3D17 - chains C and D of the 4 polymer chains in the assembly; structure by X-ray diffraction, 2.80 A resolution.

[Chain C]
Molecule: Hemoglobin subunit alpha
From: Homo sapiens
Reference sequence: P69905 (HBA_HUMAN); residues 1-141 here correspond to UniProt positions 2-142 (UniProt number = residue number + 1)
Sequence (141 residues; numbered 1 to 141; the number before each row is that of its first residue):
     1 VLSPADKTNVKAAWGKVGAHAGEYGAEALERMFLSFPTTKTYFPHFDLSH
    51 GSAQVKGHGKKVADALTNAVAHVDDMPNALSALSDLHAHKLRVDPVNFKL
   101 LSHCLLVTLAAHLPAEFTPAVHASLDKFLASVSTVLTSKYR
Curated features (UniProtKB/Swiss-Prot):
  - binding site (O2): His58
  - binding site (heme b): His87
  - site: Thr8, Asn9 (Microbial infection: Cleavage), Lys11 (Not glycated), Ala13, Trp14 (Microbial infection: Cleavage), Tyr24, Gly25 (Microbial infection: Cleavage), Leu29, Glu30 (Microbial infection: Cleavage), His45, Phe46 (Microbial infection: Cleavage), Asp47, Leu48 (Microbial infection: Cleavage), Ser52, Ala53 (Microbial infection: Cleavage), Val55, Lys56 (Microbial infection: Cleavage), Lys56 (Not glycated), Gly59, Lys60 (Microbial infection: Cleavage), Lys60 (Not glycated), Lys90 (Not glycated), Leu91, Arg92 (Microbial infection: Cleavage), Lys99 (Not glycated), Leu106, Val107 (Microbial infection: Cleavage), Thr108, Leu109 (Microbial infection: Cleavage), Val121, His122 (Microbial infection: Cleavage), Ser133, Thr134 (Microbial infection: Cleavage)
  - modified residue: Ser3 (Phosphoserine), Lys7 (N6-succinyllysine), Thr8 (Phosphothreonine), Lys11 (N6-succinyllysine), Lys16 (N6-acetyllysine), Tyr24 (Phosphotyrosine), Ser35 (Phosphoserine), Lys40 (N6-succinyllysine), Ser49 (Phosphoserine), Ser102 (Phosphoserine), Thr108 (Phosphothreonine), Ser124 (Phosphoserine), Ser131 (Phosphoserine), Thr134 (Phosphothreonine), Thr137 (Phosphothreonine), Ser138 (Phosphoserine)
  - glycosylation (N-linked (Glc) (glycation) lysine): Lys7, Lys16, Lys40, Lys61
Ion coordination: heme Fe near His87 (its only coordinating residue here)
Ligand contacts: heme (HEM): Met32, Thr39, Tyr42, Phe43, Phe46, His58, Lys61, Val62, Ala65, Leu66, Leu83, Leu86, His87, Leu91, Val93, Asn97, Phe98, Leu101, Leu105, Val132, Leu136

[Chain D]
Molecule: Hemoglobin subunit beta
From: Homo sapiens
Reference sequence: P68871 (HBB_HUMAN); residues 1-146 here correspond to UniProt positions 2-147 (UniProt number = residue number + 1)
Sequence (146 residues; row label = number of the first residue in the row):
     1 VHLTPEEKSAVTALWGKVNVDEVGGEALGRLLVVYPWTQRFFESFGDLST
    51 PDAVMGNPKVKAHGKKVLGAFSDGLAHLDNLKGTFATLSELHCDKLHVDP
   101 ENFRLLGNVLVCVLAHHFGKEFTPPVQAAYQKVVAGVANALAHKYH
Curated features (UniProtKB/Swiss-Prot):
  - binding site ((2R)-2,3-bisphosphoglycerate): Val1, His2, Lys82, His143
  - binding site (heme b): His63, His92
  - site: Glu7, Lys8 (Microbial infection: Cleavage), Gly25, Glu26 (Microbial infection: Cleavage), Gly29, Arg30 (Microbial infection: Cleavage), Tyr35, Pro36 (Microbial infection: Cleavage), Trp37, Thr38 (Microbial infection: Cleavage), Phe45, Gly46 (Microbial infection: Cleavage), Asp52, Ala53 (Microbial infection: Cleavage), Gly56, Asn57 (Microbial infection: Cleavage), Lys59 (Not glycated), Phe71, Ser72 (Microbial infection: Cleavage), Gly74, Leu75 (Microbial infection: Cleavage), Lys82 (Not glycated), Thr84, Phe85 (Microbial infection: Cleavage), His92, Cys93 (Microbial infection: Cleavage), Lys95 (Not glycated), Arg104, Leu105 (Microbial infection: Cleavage), Leu110, Val111 (Microbial infection: Cleavage), Gly119, Lys120 (Microbial infection: Cleavage), Phe122, Thr123 (Microbial infection: Cleavage), Ala128, Ala129 (Microbial infection: Cleavage) and 2 more in UniProt
  - modified residue: Val1 (N-acetylvaline), Ser9 (Phosphoserine), Thr12 (Phosphothreonine), Ser44 (Phosphoserine), Thr50 (Phosphothreonine), Lys59 (N6-acetyllysine), Lys82 (N6-acetyllysine), Thr87 (Phosphothreonine), Cys93 (S-nitrosocysteine), Lys144 (N6-acetyllysine)
  - glycosylation: Val1 (N-linked (Glc) (glycation) valine), Lys8 (N-linked (Glc) (glycation) lysine), Lys17 (N-linked (Glc) (glycation) lysine), Lys66 (N-linked (Glc) (glycation) lysine), Lys120 (N-linked (Glc) (glycation) lysine), Lys144 (N-linked (Glc) (glycation) lysine)
Ion coordination: heme Fe: His92 (together with carbon monoxide)
Ligand contacts:
  - carbon monoxide (CMO): Leu28, Phe42, Val67, His92
  - heme (HEM): Thr38, Phe41, Phe42, Ser44, Phe45, His63, Lys66, Val67, Ala70, Phe71, Phe85, Leu88, Leu91, His92, Leu96, Val98, Asn102, Phe103, Leu106, Leu141

[How chain C and chain D interact]
Residue-residue contacts (33; chain C residue first):
  Glu30(C) - Pro124(D)
  Arg31(C) - Phe122(D)  hydrogen bond (side chain-backbone)
  Arg31(C) - Thr123(D)
  Arg31(C) - Pro124(D)
  Arg31(C) - Gln127(D)  hydrogen bond
  Leu34(C) - Pro125(D)  hydrophobic
  Leu34(C) - Ala128(D)
  Ser35(C) - Gln127(D)  hydrogen bond
  Ser35(C) - Ala128(D)
  Ser35(C) - Gln131(D)
  Phe36(C) - Gln131(D)
  His103(C) - Asn108(D)  hydrogen bond
  His103(C) - Gln127(D)
  His103(C) - Gln131(D)  hydrogen bond
  Val107(C) - Ala115(D)  hydrophobic
  Val107(C) - Gln127(D)
  Ala110(C) - Cys112(D)
  Ala110(C) - Ala115(D)
  Ala110(C) - His116(D)
  Ala111(C) - Ala115(D)  hydrogen bond (backbone-backbone)
  Ala111(C) - Gly119(D)
  Ala111(C) - Lys120(D)
  Pro114(C) - His116(D)  hydrogen bond (backbone-side chain)
  Phe117(C) - Arg30(D)  hydrogen bond (backbone-side chain)
  Thr118(C) - Arg30(D)
  Pro119(C) - Arg30(D)
  Pro119(C) - Met55(D)  hydrophobic
  His122(C) - Arg30(D)  hydrogen bond
  His122(C) - Val34(D)
  His122(C) - Cys112(D)
  Ala123(C) - Val34(D)  hydrophobic
  Asp126(C) - Val34(D)
  Asp126(C) - Tyr35(D)  hydrogen bond
Other interface residues (no listed pair), chain C (19 interface residues in all): Glu27, Cys104, Leu106
Other interface residues (no listed pair), chain D (19 interface residues in all): Val33, Val111

[Overview]
Chain C and chain D each contribute 19 residues to their interface; the contacts include 10 hydrogen bonds.
Polar pairs include Arg31(C)-Phe122(D), Arg31(C)-Gln127(D) and Ser35(C)-Gln127(D). Ligands of chain C: heme.
Bound to chain D: heme and carbon monoxide.
Chain C is Hemoglobin subunit alpha and chain D is Hemoglobin subunit beta, both from Homo sapiens; the
structure, A triply ligated crystal structure of relaxed state human hemoglobin, was determined by X-ray
diffraction.
